8GLC - chains B and D; structure by X-ray diffraction, 3.12 A resolution.

# Chain B
Protein: Non-ribosomal peptide synthetase
Sequence (400 residues; row label = number of the first residue in the row):
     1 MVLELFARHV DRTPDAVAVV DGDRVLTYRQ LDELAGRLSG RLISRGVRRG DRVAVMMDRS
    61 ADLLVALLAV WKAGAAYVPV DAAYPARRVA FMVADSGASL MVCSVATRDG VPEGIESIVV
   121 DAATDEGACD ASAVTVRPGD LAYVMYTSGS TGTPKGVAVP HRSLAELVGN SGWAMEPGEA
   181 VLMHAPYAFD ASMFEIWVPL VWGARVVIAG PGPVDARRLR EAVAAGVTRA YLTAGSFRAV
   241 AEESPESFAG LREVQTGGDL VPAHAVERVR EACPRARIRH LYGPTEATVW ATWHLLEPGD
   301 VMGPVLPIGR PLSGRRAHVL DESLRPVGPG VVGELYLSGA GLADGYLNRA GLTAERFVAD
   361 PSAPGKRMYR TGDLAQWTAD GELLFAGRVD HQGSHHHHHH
Unresolved in the structure: 123-128, 148-152, 170-173, 299-300, 311-315, 387-400
Reported in the primary citation:
  - specificity-determining residues: Trp290

# Chain D
Protein: MbtH-like short polypeptide
From: Actinoplanes teichomyceticus
UniProt: Q70AZ5 (Q70AZ5_ACTTI); numbering as in UniProt (aligned over 1-69)
Sequence (69 residues; numbered 1 to 69; the number before each row is that of its first residue):
     1 MTNPFDNEDG SFLVLVNGEG QHSLWPAFAE VPDGWTGVHG PASRQDCLGY VEQNWTDLRP
    61 KSLISQISD
Unresolved in the structure: 1, 65-69

# Interface between chain B and chain D
Pairs across the interface (47):
  Arg137(B) - Ser62(D)
  Arg137(B) - Leu63(D)
  Gly139(B) - Leu63(D)
  Glu322(B) - Thr2(D)
  Glu322(B) - Pro4(D)
  Ser323(B) - Phe28(D)
  Leu324(B) - Pro4(D)  hydrophobic
  Leu324(B) - Phe5(D)  hydrophobic
  Leu324(B) - Pro26(D)  hydrophobic
  Glu334(B) - Asn3(D)  hydrogen bond
  Tyr336(B) - Asn3(D)  hydrogen bond
  Asp344(B) - Pro60(D)
  Arg349(B) - Glu52(D)  salt bridge
  Ala350(B) - Val51(D)
  Ala350(B) - Glu52(D)
  Ala350(B) - Trp55(D)
  Ala350(B) - Leu58(D)  hydrophobic
  Gly351(B) - Leu48(D)
  Gly351(B) - Val51(D)
  Gly351(B) - Glu52(D)  hydrogen bond (backbone-side chain)
  Thr353(B) - Trp55(D)
  Ala354(B) - His22(D)
  Ala354(B) - Ser23(D)
  Ala354(B) - Leu24(D)  hydrogen bond (backbone-backbone)
  Ala354(B) - Val51(D)  hydrophobic
  Glu355(B) - Phe5(D)
  Glu355(B) - Arg44(D)  salt bridge
  Glu355(B) - Leu48(D)
  Val358(B) - Phe5(D)  hydrophobic
  Val358(B) - Ser23(D)
  Ala359(B) - Ser23(D)  hydrogen bond (backbone-side chain)
  Ala359(B) - Trp25(D)
  Ala359(B) - Pro32(D)  hydrophobic
  Ala359(B) - Trp35(D)
  Asp360(B) - Pro32(D)
  Pro361(B) - Pro32(D)  hydrophobic
  Pro364(B) - Asp33(D)
  Gly365(B) - Asn17(D)  hydrogen bond (backbone-side chain)
  Gly365(B) - Asp33(D)  hydrogen bond (backbone-backbone)
  Gly365(B) - Gly34(D)
  Gly365(B) - Trp35(D)
  Lys366(B) - Trp35(D)  hydrogen bond (backbone-side chain)
  Arg367(B) - Gln21(D)
  Arg367(B) - Trp35(D)
  Arg370(B) - Asn3(D)  hydrogen bond
  Arg370(B) - Phe5(D)
  Arg370(B) - Asp6(D)  salt bridge
Other interface residues (no listed pair), chain B (30 interface residues in all): Gly50, Asp140, Tyr346, Leu352, Phe357, Ala363, Met368
Other interface residues (no listed pair), chain D (27 interface residues in all): Arg59

# Summary
30 residues of chain B face 27 of chain D across their interface; the contacts include 9 hydrogen bonds and 3
salt bridges. Polar pairs include Arg349(B)-Glu52(D), Glu355(B)-Arg44(D) and Arg370(B)-Asp6(D). From the
paper: the specificity determinant Trp290(B).
Chain B is Non-ribosomal peptide synthetase and chain D is MbtH-like short polypeptide (Actinoplanes
teichomyceticus); the structure, A1 AncAla: Adenylation domain 1 core construct from ancestral reconstruction
of glycopeptide antibiotic biosynthesis, alanine selection ..., was determined by X-ray diffraction, deposited
together with 8GJ4, 8GJP and 8GKM.
